9GUT - chains A and T of the 24 polymer chains in the assembly; structure by electron microscopy, 2.80 A resolution.

== Chain A ==
Molecule: 16S ribosomal RNA
Organism: Escherichia coli K-12
Sequence (3082 nucleotides; row label = number of the first residue in the row):
     1 AAAUUGAAGAGUUUGAUCAUGGCUCAGAUUGAACGCUGGCGGCAGGCCUA
    51 ACACAUGCAAGUCGAACGGUAACAGGAAGAAGCUUGCUUCUUUGCUGACG
   101 AGUGGCGGACGGGUGAGUAAUGUCUGGGAAACUGCCUGAUGGAGGGGGAU
   151 AACUACUGGAAACGGUAGCUAAUACCGCAUAACGUCGCAAGACCAAAGAG
   201 GGGUACCUUCGGGCCUCUUGCCAUCGGAUGUGCCCAGAUGGGAUUAGCUA
   251 GUAGGUGGGGUAACGGCUCACCUAGGCGACGAUCCCUAGCUGGUCUGAGA
   301 GGAUGACCAGCCACACUGGAACUGAGACACGGUCCAGACUCCUACGGGAG
   351 GCAGCAGUGGGGAAUAUUGCACAAUGGGCGCAAGCCUGAUGCAGCCAUGC
   401 CGCGUGUAUGAAGAAGGCCUUCGGGUUGUAAAGUACUUUCAGCGGGGAGG
   451 AAGGGAGUAAAGUUAAUACCUUUGCUCAUUGACGUUACCCGCAGAAGAAG
   501 CACCGGCUAACUCCGUGCCAGCAGCCXCGGUAAUACGGAGGGUGCAAGCG
   551 UUAAUCGGAAUUACUGGGCGUAAAGCGCACGCAGGCGGUUUGUUAAGUCA
   601 GAUGUGAAAUCCCCGGGCUCAACCUGGGAACUGCAUCUGAUACUGGCAAG
   651 CUUGAGUCUCGUAGAGGGGGGUAGAAUUCCAGGUGUAGCGGUGAAAUGCG
   701 UAGAGAUCUGGAGGAAUACCGGUGGCGAAGGCGGCCCCCUGGACGAAGAC
   751 UGACGCUCAGGUGCGAAAGCGUGGGGAGCAAACAGGAUUAGAUACCCUGG
   801 UAGUCCACGCCGUAAACGAUGUCGACUUGGAGGUUGUGCCCUUGAGGCGU
   851 GGCUUCCGGAGCUAACGCGUUAAGUCGACCGCCUGGGGAGUACGGCCGCA
   901 AGGUUAAAACUCAAAUGAAUUGACGGGGGCCCGCACAAGCGGUGGAGCAU
   951 GUGGUUUAAUUCGAUGXAACGCGAAGAACCUUACCUGGUCUUGACAUCCA
  1001 CGGAAGUUUUCAGAGAUGAGAAUGUGCCUUCGGGAACCGUGAGACAGGUG
  1051 CUGCAUGGCUGUCGUCAGCUCGUGUUGUGAAAUGUUGGGUUAAGUCCCGC
  1101 AACGAGCGCAACCCUUAUCCUUUGUUGCCAGCGGUCCGGCCGGGAACUCA
  1151 AAGGAGACUGCCAGUGAUAAACUGGAGGAAGGUGGGGAUGACGUCAAGUC
  1201 AUCAUGGCCCUUACGACCAGGGCUACACACGUGCUACAAUGGCGCAUACA
  1251 AAGAGAAGCGACCUCGCGAGAGCAAGCGGACCUCAUAAAGUGCGUCGUAG
  1301 UCCGGAUUGGAGUCUGCAACUCGACUCCAUGAAGUCGGAAUCGCUAGUAA
  1351 UCGUGGAUCAGAAUGCCACGGUGAAUACGUUCCCGGGCCUUGUACACACC
  1401 GCCCGUXACACCAUGGGAGUGGGUUGCAAAAGAAGUAGGUAGCUUAACCU
  1451 UCGGGAGGGCGCUUACCACUUUGUGAUUCAUGACUGGGGUGAAGUCGUAA
  1501 CAAGGUAACCGUAGGGGAACCUGCGGUUGGAUCACCUCCUUAAAUUGAAG
  1551 AGUUUGAUCAUGGCUCAGAUUGAACGCUGGCGGCAGGCCUAACACAUGCA
  1601 AGUCGAACGGUAACAGGAAGAAGCUUGCUUCUUUGCUGACGAGUGGCGGA
  1651 CGGGUGAGUAAUGUCUGGGAAACUGCCUGAUGGAGGGGGAUAACUACUGG
  1701 AAACGGUAGCUAAUACCGCAUAACGUCGCAAGACCAAAGAGGGGUACCUU
  1751 CGGGCCUCUUGCCAUCGGAUGUGCCCAGAUGGGAUUAGCUAGUAGGUGGG
  1801 GUAACGGCUCACCUAGGCGACGAUCCCUAGCUGGUCUGAGAGGAUGACCA
  1851 GCCACACUGGAACUGAGACACGGUCCAGACUCCUACGGGAGGCAGCAGUG
  1901 GGGAAUAUUGCACAAUGGGCGCAAGCCUGAUGCAGCCAUGCCGCGUGUAU
  1951 GAAGAAGGCCUUCGGGUUGUAAAGUACUUUCAGCGGGGAGGAAGGGAGUA
  2001 AAGUUAAUACCUUUGCUCAUUGACGUUACCCGCAGAAGAAGCACCGGCUA
  2051 ACUCCGUGCCAGCAGCCXCGGUAAUACGGAGGGUGCAAGCGUUAAUCGGA
  2101 AUUACUGGGCGUAAAGCGCACGCAGGCGGUUUGUUAAGUCAGAUGUGAAA
  2151 UCCCCGGGCUCAACCUGGGAACUGCAUCUGAUACUGGCAAGCUUGAGUCU
  2201 CGUAGAGGGGGGUAGAAUUCCAGGUGUAGCGGUGAAAUGCGUAGAGAUCU
  2251 GGAGGAAUACCGGUGGCGAAGGCGGCCCCCUGGACGAAGACUGACGCUCA
  2301 GGUGCGAAAGCGUGGGGAGCAAACAGGAUUAGAUACCCUGGUAGUCCACG
  2351 CCGUAAACGAUGUCGACUUGGAGGUUGUGCCCUUGAGGCGUGGCUUCCGG
  2401 AGCUAACGCGUUAAGUCGACCGCCUGGGGAGUACGGCCGCAAGGUUAAAA
  2451 CUCAAAUGAAUUGACGGGGGCCCGCACAAGCGGUGGAGCAUGUGGUUUAA
  2501 UUCGAUGXAACGCGAAGAACCUUACCUGGUCUUGACAUCCACGGAAGUUU
  2551 UCAGAGAUGAGAAUGUGCCUUCGGGAACCGUGAGACAGGUGCUGCAUGGC
  2601 UGUCGUCAGCUCGUGUUGUGAAAUGUUGGGUUAAGUCCCGCAACGAGCGC
  2651 AACCCUUAUCCUUUGUUGCCAGCGGUCCGGCCGGGAACUCAAAGGAGACU
  2701 GCCAGUGAUAAACUGGAGGAAGGUGGGGAUGACGUCAAGUCAUCAUGGCC
  2751 CUUACGACCAGGGCUACACACGUGCUACAAUGGCGCAUACAAAGAGAAGC
  2801 GACCUCGCGAGAGCAAGCGGACCUCAUAAAGUGCGUCGUAGUCCGGAUUG
  2851 GAGUCUGCAACUCGACUCCAUGAAGUCGGAAUCGCUAGUAAUCGUGGAUC
  2901 AGAAUGCCACGGUGAAUACGUUCCCGGGCCUUGUACACACCGCCCGUXAC
  2951 ACCAUGGGAGUGGGUUGCAAAAGAAGUAGGUAGCUUAACCUUCGGGAGGG
  3001 CGCUUACCACUUUGUGAUUCAUGACUGGGGUGAAGUCGUAACAAGGUAAC
  3051 CGUAGGGGAACCUGCGGUUGGAUCACCUCCUU
Not modelled in the structure: 1492-1493, 1542-3082
Modified positions: PSU (pseudouridine-5'-monophosphate) at position 516, G7M (N7-methyl-guanosine-5'-monophosphate) at position 527, 2MG (2N-methylguanosine-5'-monophosphate) at position 966, 5MC (5-methylcytidine-5'-monophosphate) at position 967, 2MG (2N-methylguanosine-5'-monophosphate) at position 1207, 4OC (4n,o2'-methylcytidine-5'-monophosphate) at position 1402, 5MC (5-methylcytidine-5'-monophosphate) at position 1407, UR3 (3-methyluridine-5'-monophoshate) at position 1498, 2MG (2N-methylguanosine-5'-monophosphate) at position 1516, MA6 (6N-dimethyladenosine-5'-monophoshate) at position 1518, MA6 (6N-dimethyladenosine-5'-monophoshate) at position 1519, PSU (pseudouridine-5'-monophosphate) at position 2057, G7M (N7-methyl-guanosine-5'-monophosphate) at position 2068, 2MG (2N-methylguanosine-5'-monophosphate) at position 2507, 5MC (5-methylcytidine-5'-monophosphate) at position 2508, 2MG (2N-methylguanosine-5'-monophosphate) at position 2748, 4OC (4n,o2'-methylcytidine-5'-monophosphate) at position 2943, 5MC (5-methylcytidine-5'-monophosphate) at position 2948, UR3 (3-methyluridine-5'-monophoshate) at position 3039, 2MG (2N-methylguanosine-5'-monophosphate) at position 3057, MA6 (6N-dimethyladenosine-5'-monophoshate) at position 3059, MA6 (6N-dimethyladenosine-5'-monophoshate) at position 3060
Covalent attachments: covalent link 2MG_1516/MA6_1519
Bound ions: Mg2+ site 1 near G21 (its only coordinating residue here); Mg2+ site 2: C48, G115; Mg2+ site 3 near A53 (its only coordinating residue here); Mg2+ site 4: A59, U387; Mg2+ site 5 near G100 (its only coordinating residue here); Mg2+ site 6: A109, G331; Mg2+ site 7 near G111 (its only coordinating residue here); Mg2+ site 8: G115, G117, G289; Mg2+ site 9: A116, G117, G289; Mg2+ site 10 near G145 (its only coordinating residue here); Mg2+ site 11 near A171 (its only coordinating residue here); Mg2+ site 12: A174, C175; 73 more Mg2+ sites not listed

== Chain T ==
Protein: 30S ribosomal protein S19
Organism: Escherichia coli K-12
UniProtKB: P0A7U3 (RS19_ECOLI); residues 1-92 here = UniProt positions 1-92
Sequence (92 residues; numbered 1 to 92; the number before each row is that of its first residue):
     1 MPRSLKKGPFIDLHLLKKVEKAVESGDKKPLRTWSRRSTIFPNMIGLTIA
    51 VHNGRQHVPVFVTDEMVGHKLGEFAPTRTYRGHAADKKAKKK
Not modelled in the structure: 1, 85-92

== Interface between chain A and chain T ==
Residue-residue contacts (59):
  U955(A) with His-83(T), hydrogen bond to the sugar
  U956(A) with Tyr-80(T), sugar contact; His-83(T), sugar contact
  U957(A) with Thr-79(T), sugar contact; Arg-81(T), salt bridge to the phosphate
  A958(A) with Asn-53(T), base contact; Gly-54(T), base contact; Arg-55(T), salt bridge to the phosphate; Thr-77(T), hydrogen bond to the base
  A959(A) with Thr-77(T), hydrogen bond to the base
  U986(A) with Gly-54(T), sugar contact; Arg-55(T), hydrogen bond to the sugar
  A1014(A) with His-14(T), sugar contact; Lys-18(T), salt bridge to the phosphate; Trp-34(T), stacking on the base
  A1219(A) with Trp-34(T), sugar contact
  G1220(A) with Trp-34(T), sugar contact; Arg-36(T), phosphate contact; His-52(T), hydrogen bond to the sugar; Gly-54(T), hydrogen bond to the base
  G1221(A) with Arg-36(T), salt bridge to the phosphate; Gly-54(T), sugar contact; Thr-77(T), hydrogen bond to the phosphate
  G1222(A) with Thr-77(T), hydrogen bond to the phosphate; Arg-78(T), salt bridge to the phosphate
  C1223(A) with Arg-78(T), salt bridge to the phosphate
  U1224(A) with Arg-78(T), hydrogen bond to the sugar
  A1225(A) with Arg-78(T), hydrogen bond to the sugar
  C1226(A) with Tyr-80(T), sugar contact; His-83(T), hydrogen bond to the base
  A1227(A) with Tyr-80(T), hydrogen bond to the phosphate; His-83(T), stacking on the base
  G1312(A) with Pro-2(T), base contact; Leu-5(T), sugar contact
  U1313(A) with Pro-2(T), base contact; Ser-4(T), phosphate contact; Leu-5(T), hydrogen bond to the phosphate
  C1314(A) with Pro-2(T), hydrogen bond to the base; Ser-4(T), hydrogen bond to the phosphate; Lys-6(T), salt bridge to the phosphate
  G1316(A) with Arg-3(T), base contact; Lys-7(T), hydrogen bond to the base
  C1317(A) with Arg-37(T), hydrogen bond to the base
  A1318(A) with Arg-3(T), salt bridge to the phosphate; Lys-7(T), salt bridge to the phosphate; Phe-10(T), sugar contact; Arg-37(T), sugar contact
  A1319(A) with Arg-3(T), salt bridge to the phosphate; Lys-70(T), salt bridge to the phosphate
  C1320(A) with Arg-36(T), hydrogen bond to the base; Arg-37(T), base contact; Lys-70(T), salt bridge to the phosphate; Gly-72(T), base contact; Glu-73(T), base contact
  U1321(A) with Arg-36(T), hydrogen bond to the base; Thr-77(T), sugar contact; Arg-78(T), hydrogen bond to the sugar
  C1322(A) with Arg-78(T), salt bridge to the phosphate
  G1323(A) with Pro-2(T), base contact
Also at the interface, not in a pair above, chain A (31 interface residues in all): G954, U960, G1015, A1324
Also at the interface, not in a pair above, chain T (26 interface residues in all): Ala-84

== Overview ==
31 residues of chain A face 26 of chain T across their interface, with 20 hydrogen bonds, 13 salt bridges and
2 aromatic stacking contacts. Polar contacts include A958(A)/Thr-77(T), A959(A)/Thr-77(T) and
G1220(A)/Gly-54(T). C48(A) and G115(A) coordinate Mg2+ site 2.
Chain A is 16S ribosomal RNA and chain T is 30S ribosomal protein S19, both from Escherichia coli K-12; the
structure, 30S mRNA delivery complex (bS1 resolved), was determined by electron microscopy together with 9GUP,
9GUQ, 9GUR, 9GUS, 9GUU, 9GUV, 9GUW and 9GUX from the same study.
